9DDL - chain A; structure by X-ray diffraction, 1.30 A resolution.

== Chain A ==
Name: Sigma-type glutathione S-transferase
Organism: Taenia solium
UniProtKB: C0M0N5 (C0M0N5_TAESO); residues 1-212 here = UniProt positions 1-212
Amino-acid sequence (212 residues; row label = number of the first residue in the row):
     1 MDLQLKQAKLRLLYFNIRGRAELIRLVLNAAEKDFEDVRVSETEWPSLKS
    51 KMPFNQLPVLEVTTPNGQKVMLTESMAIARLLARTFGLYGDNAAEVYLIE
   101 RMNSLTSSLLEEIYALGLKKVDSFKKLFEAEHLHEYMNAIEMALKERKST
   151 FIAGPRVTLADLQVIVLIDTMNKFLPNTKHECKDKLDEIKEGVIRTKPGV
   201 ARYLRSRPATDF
Not modelled in the structure: 121-128
Reported in the primary citation:
  - conformationally variable residues (order/disorder transition): Leu116 to His132

== Summary ==
The paper reports conformational variability at Leu116.
Chain A is Sigma-type glutathione S-transferase (Taenia solium); the structure, Glutathione transferase sigma
class from Taenia solium 1.3, was determined by X-ray diffraction together with 9C0A from the same study.
